8J7D - chains C and J of the 12 polymer chains in the assembly; structure by electron microscopy, 2.70 A resolution.

Chain C (and J):
Name: Methylcrotonoyl-CoA carboxylase beta chain, mitochondrial
Source organism: Homo sapiens
Notes: EC 6.4.1.4; chain J of this document is another copy of the same molecule, construct and numbering; everything in this record applies to it too
Reference sequence: Q9HCC0 (MCCB_HUMAN); numbering as in UniProt (aligned over 1-563)
Chain sequence (563 residues; each row starts with the number of its first residue):
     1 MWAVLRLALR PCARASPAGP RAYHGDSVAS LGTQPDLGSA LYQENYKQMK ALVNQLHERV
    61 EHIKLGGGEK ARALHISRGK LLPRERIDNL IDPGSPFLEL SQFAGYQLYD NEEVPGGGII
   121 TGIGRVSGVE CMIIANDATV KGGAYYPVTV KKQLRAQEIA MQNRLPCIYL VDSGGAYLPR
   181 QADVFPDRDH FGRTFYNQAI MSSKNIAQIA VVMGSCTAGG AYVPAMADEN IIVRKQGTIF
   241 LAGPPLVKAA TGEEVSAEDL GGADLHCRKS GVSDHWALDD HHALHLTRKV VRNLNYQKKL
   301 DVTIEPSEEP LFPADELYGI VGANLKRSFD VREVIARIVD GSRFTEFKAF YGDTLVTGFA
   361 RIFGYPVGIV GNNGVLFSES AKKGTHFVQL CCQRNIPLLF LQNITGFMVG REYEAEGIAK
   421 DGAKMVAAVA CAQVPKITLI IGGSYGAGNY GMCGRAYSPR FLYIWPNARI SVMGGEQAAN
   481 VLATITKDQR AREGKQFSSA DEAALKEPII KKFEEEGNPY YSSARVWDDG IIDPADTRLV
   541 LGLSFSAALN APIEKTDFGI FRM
Disordered / not traced: 1-22, 244-255 (chain J: 1-22)
Small-molecule neighbours: BTI (5-(hexahydro-2-oxo-1H-thieno[3,4-d]imidazol-6-yl)pentanal): Thr-405, Gly-406, Phe-407, Val-409, Gln-477, Asn-480
Curated features (UniProtKB/Swiss-Prot):
  - region: Arg-343 to Asn-372 (Acyl-CoA binding)
  - modified residue: Lys-70 (N6-acetyllysine), Lys-141 (N6-succinyllysine), Lys-495 (N6-acetyllysine), Lys-511 (N6-acetyllysine)
  - natural variant: Ser-39 (S39F: In MCC2D), Gly-68 (G68V: In MCC2D; uncertain significance), Glu-99 (E99Q: In MCC2D), Ser-101 (S101F: In MCC2D), Gly-105 (G105R: In MCC2D; uncertain significance), Gly-118 (deletion: In MCC2D), Cys-131 (C131F: In MCC2D), Thr-139 (T139I: In MCC2D), Tyr-146 (Y146N: In MCC2D), Lys-152 (K152T: In MCC2D), Arg-155 (R155Q: In MCC2D; R155W: In MCC2D), Asn-163 (N163D: In MCC2D; uncertain significance), 42 further natural variant entries in UniProt
Reported in the primary citation:
  - catalytic residues: Phe-407, Ala-447 (proposed by the authors, not directly observed)

Interface between chain C and chain J:
Residue-residue contacts (10; chain C residue first):
  Gln-389(C) / Phe-561(J)
  Gln-389(C) / Met-563(J)
  Leu-390(C) / Ile-560(J)  hydrophobic
  Gln-393(C) / Ile-560(J)
  Ile-560(C) / His-386(J)
  Ile-560(C) / Leu-390(J)  hydrophobic
  Ile-560(C) / Gln-393(J)
  Phe-561(C) / Gln-389(J)
  Met-563(C) / Gln-389(J)
  Met-563(C) / Met-563(J)  hydrophobic
Interface residues without a listed pair, chain C (11 interface residues in all): Lys-382, Thr-385, His-386, Lys-424, Arg-562
Interface residues without a listed pair, chain J (11 interface residues in all): Lys-382, Thr-385, Lys-424, Arg-562

In short:
Chain C and chain J each contribute 11 residues to their interface. Chain C binds compound BTI. From the
paper: catalytic residues Phe-407(C) and Ala-447(C).
Both chains are Methylcrotonoyl-CoA carboxylase beta chain, mitochondrial (Homo sapiens). Entry 8J7D (Human
3-methylcrotonyl-CoA carboxylase in BCCP-H1 state) was determined by electron microscopy, deposited together
with 7YBU, 8J4Z, 8J78, 8JAK, 8JAW, 8JXL and 3 further entries.
